Entry 3WU1 (X-ray diffraction, 2.40 A resolution); this record covers chains A and D of the 4 polymer chains in the assembly.

# Chain A
Molecule: Runt-related transcription factor 1
Source organism: Mus musculus
UniProtKB: Q03347 (RUNX1_MOUSE); numbering as in UniProt; present here: 55-115, 117-177
Chain sequence (123 residues; numbered 55 to 177; the number before each row is that of its first residue):
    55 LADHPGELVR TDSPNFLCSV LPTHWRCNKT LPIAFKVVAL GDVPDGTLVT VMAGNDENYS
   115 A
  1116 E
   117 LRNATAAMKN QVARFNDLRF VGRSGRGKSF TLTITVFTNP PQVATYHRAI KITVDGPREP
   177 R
Curated features (UniProtKB/Swiss-Prot):
  - region (Interaction with DNA): Arg80 to Thr84, Arg135 to Gly143, Ile168 to Arg177
  - binding site (chloride): Asn112, Arg139, Val170, Glu1116
  - mutagenesis: Arg80 (R80A: Interferes with DNA-binding), Asn109 (N109A: Interferes with heterodimerization), Tyr113 (Y113A: Interferes with heterodimerization), Arg142 (R142A: Interferes with DNA-binding), Lys144 (K144M: Interferes with DNA-binding), Thr149 (T149A: Interferes with heterodimerization), Val170 (V170A: No effect), Asp171 (D171A: Interferes with DNA-binding), Arg174 (R174A: Interferes with DNA-binding), Arg177 (R177A: Interferes with DNA-binding)
What the authors report for this chain:
  - mutagenesis - R80K, V170A: abolished binding to phosphorylated Ets1 with Runx1
  - mutagenesis - R80K, V170A: decreased signaling in response to phosphorylated Ets1 and Runx1
  - mutagenesis - R80K, V170A: abolished binding to Protein C-ets-1
  - mutagenesis - R80K, V170A: decreased signaling with Protein C-ets-1

# Chain D
Molecule: 16-nt DNA strand
Sequence (16 nucleotides; numbered 101 to 116; the number before each row is that of its first residue):
   101 CAGAGGATGT GGCTTC

# Chain A / chain D interface
Residue-residue contacts (11):
  Arg80(A) - DT108(D)  sugar contact
  Arg80(A) - DG109(D)  hydrogen bond to the base
  Lys83(A) - DT108(D)  salt bridge to the phosphate
  Arg135(A) - DA107(D)  salt bridge to the phosphate
  Arg142(A) - DT115(D)  hydrogen bond to the base
  Arg142(A) - DC116(D)  base contact
  Arg174(A) - DT110(D)  base contact
  Arg174(A) - DG111(D)  hydrogen bond to the base
  Arg177(A) - DG111(D)  hydrogen bond to the base
  Arg177(A) - DG112(D)  hydrogen bond to the base
  Arg177(A) - DC113(D)  base contact
Also at the interface, not in a pair above, chain A (8 interface residues in all): Asp171, Glu175

# Overview
8 residues of chain A face 9 of chain D across their interface; the contacts include 5 hydrogen bonds and 2
salt bridges. Polar pairs include Arg80(A)-DG109(D), Arg142(A)-DT115(D) and Arg174(A)-DG111(D). The paper
reports that R80K and V170A of chain A abolish binding to phosphorylated Ets1 with Runx1; R80K and V170A of
chain A reduce signaling in response to phosphorylated Ets1 and Runx1.
Here chain A is Runt-related transcription factor 1 (Mus musculus) and chain D is a 16-nt DNA strand. Entry
3WU1 (Crystal structure of the ETS1-RUNX1-DNA ternary complex) was determined by X-ray diffraction together
with 3WTS, 3WTT, 3WTU, 3WTV, 3WTW and 3WTX from the same study.
